6WBV - chains A and L of the 4 polymer chains in the assembly; structure by electron microscopy, 2.50 A resolution.

== Chain A ==
Protein: Solute carrier family 40 member 1
Organism: Homo sapiens
Notes: EC 7.-.-.-
Reference sequence: Q9NP59 (S40A1_HUMAN); numbering as in UniProt (aligned over 1-571)
Amino-acid sequence (605 residues; row label = number of the first residue in the row):
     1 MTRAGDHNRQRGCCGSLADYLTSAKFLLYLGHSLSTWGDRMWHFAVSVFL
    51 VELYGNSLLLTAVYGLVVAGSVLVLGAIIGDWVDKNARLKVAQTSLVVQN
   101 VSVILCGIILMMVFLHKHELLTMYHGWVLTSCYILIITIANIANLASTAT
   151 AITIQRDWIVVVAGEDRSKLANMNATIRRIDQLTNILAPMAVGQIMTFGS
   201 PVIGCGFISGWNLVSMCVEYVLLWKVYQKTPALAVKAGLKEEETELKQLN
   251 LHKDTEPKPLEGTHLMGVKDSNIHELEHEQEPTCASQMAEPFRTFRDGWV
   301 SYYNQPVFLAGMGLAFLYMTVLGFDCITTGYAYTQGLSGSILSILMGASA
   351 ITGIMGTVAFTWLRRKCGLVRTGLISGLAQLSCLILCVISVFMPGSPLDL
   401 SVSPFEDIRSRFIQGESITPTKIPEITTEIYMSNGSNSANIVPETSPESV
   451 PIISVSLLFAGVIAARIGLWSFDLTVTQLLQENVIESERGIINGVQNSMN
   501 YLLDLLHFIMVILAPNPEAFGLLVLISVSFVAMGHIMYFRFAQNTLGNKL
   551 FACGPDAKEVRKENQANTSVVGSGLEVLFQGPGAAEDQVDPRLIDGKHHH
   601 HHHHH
Unresolved in the structure: 1-15, 239-288, 399-450, 547-605
Differences from the reference sequence: expression tag (572-605)
Metal / ion sites: Co2+ site 1: Asp-39, His-43; Co2+ site 2: His-507 (shared with 1 residue of chain B)
Ligand contacts:
  - phosphatidyl glycerol (AGA; (1S)-2-{[{[(2S)-2,3-dihydroxypropyl]oxy}(hydroxy)phosphoryl]oxy}-1-[(pentanoyloxy)methyl]ethyl octanoate), molecule 1: Tyr-20, Lys-25, Phe-26, Tyr-29, Leu-30, Ser-33, Asn-172, Thr-176, Arg-179, Ile-180, Leu-183
  - phosphatidyl glycerol (AGA), molecule 2: Leu-21, Thr-22, Phe-26, Leu-27, Val-218, Leu-222, Lys-225, Lys-229
UniProt features mapped onto this chain:
  - binding site (Fe cation): Asp-39, His-43, Cys-326, His-507
  - glycosylation: Asn-434 (N-linked (GlcNAc...) asparagine)
Reported in the primary citation:
  - Co2+ coordination: Asp-39, His-43, Cys-326, His-507
  - Co2+ coordination through a water molecule: Asp-325
  - conformationally variable residues (helix shift): Tyr-64
  - contacts within the chain: Asn-144/Tyr-501 (hydrogen bond)
  - disease-associated variants - N144D, N144H, N144T, C326F, C326S, C326Y, Y333H, Y501C, D504N, H507R: decreased binding to Hepcidin (citing earlier work)
  - mutagenesis - Y64H, Y64N: unchanged binding to Hepcidin (citing earlier work)
  - mutagenesis - D325N, C326S, H507R: decreased binding to Hepcidin

== Chain L ==
Protein: Fab45D8 Light Chain
Organism: Mus musculus
Amino-acid sequence (218 residues; numbered 1 to 218; the number before each row is that of its first residue):
     1 DIVLTQSPASLPVSLGQRATISCRASKSVSASAYSYMHWYQQKPGQPPKP
    51 LIYLASNLESGVPARFSGSGSGTDFTLNIHPVEEEDAATYYCQHNRELPY
   101 TFGGGTKLEIKRADAAPTVSIFPPSSEQLTSGGASVVCFLNNFYPKDINV
   151 KWKIDGSERQNGVLNSWTDQDSKDSTYSMSSTLTLTKDEYERHNSYTCEA
   201 THKTSTSPIVKSFNRNEC
Disulfide bonds: Cys-23/Cys-92, Cys-138/Cys-198

== Interface between chain A and chain L ==
Pairs across the interface (13; chain A residue first):
  Glu-52(A) / Ser-32(L)  hydrogen bond (backbone-side chain)
  Leu-53(A) / Ser-32(L)
  Tyr-54(A) / Ser-32(L)
  Gly-55(A) / Ser-32(L)
  Lys-117(A) / Tyr-34(L)  hydrogen bond
  His-118(A) / Tyr-36(L)  hydrogen bond
  Leu-121(A) / Tyr-34(L)  hydrophobic
  Leu-121(A) / Tyr-36(L)
  Leu-121(A) / Arg-96(L)
  Thr-122(A) / Tyr-36(L)
  Thr-122(A) / Asn-95(L)
  Thr-122(A) / Arg-96(L)
  Met-123(A) / Tyr-100(L)
Interface residues without a listed pair, chain A (11 interface residues in all): Val-51, Asn-56
Interface residues without a listed pair, chain L (11 interface residues in all): Ala-31, Ala-33, Leu-54, Glu-97, Leu-98

== Summary ==
The chain A/chain L interface involves 11 residues from each chain, with 3 hydrogen bonds. Polar pairs include
Glu-52(A)/Ser-32(L), Lys-117(A)/Tyr-34(L) and His-118(A)/Tyr-36(L). From the paper: N144D, N144H and N144T of
chain A, among others, reduce binding to Hepcidin; Co2+ coordination by Asp-39(A), His-43(A) and Cys-326(A)
among others; 13 substitutions were tested in all.
Here chain A is Solute carrier family 40 member 1 (Homo sapiens) and chain L is Fab45D8 Light Chain (Mus
musculus). Entry 6WBV (Structure of human ferroportin bound to hepcidin and cobalt in lipid nanodisc) was
determined by electron microscopy together with 6W4S and 6W4V from the same study.
